3MJY - chains A and B; structure by X-ray diffraction, 1.96 A resolution.

# Chain A (and B)
Molecule: Dihydroorotate dehydrogenase
Source organism: Leishmania major
Notes: EC 1.3.3.1; chain B of this document is another copy of the same molecule, construct and numbering; everything in this record applies to it too
UniProt: Q4QEW7 (Q4QEW7_LEIMA); residue numbers follow UniProt; this construct covers 1-312
Amino-acid sequence (346 residues; each row starts with the number of its first residue; numbers below 1 keep their minus sign (Met-33 is residue -33)):
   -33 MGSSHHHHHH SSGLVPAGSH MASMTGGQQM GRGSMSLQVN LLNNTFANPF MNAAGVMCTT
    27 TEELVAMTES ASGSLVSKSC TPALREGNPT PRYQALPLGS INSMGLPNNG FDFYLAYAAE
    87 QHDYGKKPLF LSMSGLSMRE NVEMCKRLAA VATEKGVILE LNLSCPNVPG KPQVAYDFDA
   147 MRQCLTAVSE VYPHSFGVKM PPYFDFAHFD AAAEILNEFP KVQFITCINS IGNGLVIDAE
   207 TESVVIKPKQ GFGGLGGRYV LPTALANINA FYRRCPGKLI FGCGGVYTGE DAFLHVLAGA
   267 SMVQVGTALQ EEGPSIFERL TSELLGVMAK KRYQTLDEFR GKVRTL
Disordered / not traced: -33 to -2, 131-138
Construct notes: expression tag (-33 to 0)
Ligand contacts:
  - FMN (flavin mononucleotide): Ala19, Ala20, Gly21, Val22, Lys44, Ser45, Tyr59, Ser66, Asn68, Met70, Leu72, Ser98, Asn128, Lys165, Ile194, Asn195, Ser196, Gly222, Gly223, Val226, Cys249, Gly250, Gly251, Val252, Val271, Gly272, Thr273
  - 5-aminoorotic acid (IJZ; 5-amino-2,6-dioxo-1,2,3,6-tetrahydropyrimidine-4-carboxylic acid): Lys44, Asn68, Ser69, Met70, Gly71, Leu72, Pro73, Asn128, Ser130, Asn195, Ser196

# How chain A and chain B interact
Pairs across the interface - 109 pairs, chain A then chain B:
  Pro57(A) with Leu312(B), hydrophobic
  Leu64(A) with Leu64(B), hydrophobic; Arg224(B)
  Tyr142(A) with Asp171(B)
  Phe170(A) with Phe170(B), hydrophobic; Ile197(B), hydrophobic; Gly198(B); Asn199(B), hydrogen bond (backbone-side chain)
  Asp171(A) with Gln139(B); Tyr142(B); Asn199(B)
  Phe172(A) with Asn199(B); Lys215(B); Gln216(B); Phe218(B), hydrophobic
  Phe175(A) with Phe218(B), hydrophobic
  Ile197(A) with Phe170(B), hydrophobic
  Gly198(A) with Phe170(B)
  Asn199(A) with Phe170(B), hydrogen bond (side chain-backbone); Asp171(B); Phe172(B); Ala232(B)
  Gly200(A) with Pro228(B); Ala232(B)
  Leu201(A) with Pro228(B), hydrogen bond (backbone-backbone); Leu231(B); Ala232(B), hydrophobic; Asn235(B)
  Ile203(A) with Leu260(B), hydrophobic; Leu263(B), hydrophobic; Ala264(B), hydrophobic; Val309(B), hydrophobic
  Ala205(A) with Glu256(B); Phe259(B); Leu260(B), hydrophobic; Lys297(B), hydrogen bond (backbone-side chain)
  Glu206(A) with Lys297(B), hydrogen bond (backbone-side chain)
  Thr207(A) with Arg310(B), hydrogen bond (backbone-side chain)
  Glu208(A) with Phe259(B); Leu263(B); Lys297(B), salt bridge; Tyr299(B), hydrogen bond; Val309(B); Arg310(B), hydrogen bond (backbone-backbone)
  Ser209(A) with Val309(B); Arg310(B)
  Val210(A) with Val309(B); Arg310(B), hydrogen bond (backbone-backbone); Thr311(B); Leu312(B), hydrophobic
  Val211(A) with Leu312(B)
  Ile212(A) with Leu312(B)
  Lys213(A) with Leu312(B)
  Lys215(A) with Phe172(B)
  Gln216(A) with Phe172(B); Arg239(B); Thr311(B)
  Phe218(A) with Phe172(B), hydrophobic; Ala232(B); Asn235(B)
  Leu221(A) with Pro228(B), hydrophobic; Thr229(B)
  Arg224(A) with Leu64(B); Tyr225(B)
  Tyr225(A) with Arg224(B); Tyr225(B); Pro228(B)
  Pro228(A) with Gly200(B); Leu201(B), hydrogen bond (backbone-backbone); Leu221(B), hydrophobic; Tyr225(B)
  Thr229(A) with Leu221(B)
  Leu231(A) with Leu201(B)
  Ala232(A) with Asn199(B); Gly200(B); Leu201(B), hydrophobic; Phe218(B)
  Asn235(A) with Leu201(B); Phe218(B)
  Ala236(A) with Phe218(B)
  Arg239(A) with Gln216(B)
  Glu256(A) with Ala205(B); Glu206(B)
  Phe259(A) with Ala205(B); Glu208(B)
  Leu260(A) with Ile203(B); Ala205(B), hydrophobic
  Leu263(A) with Ile203(B), hydrophobic; Glu208(B)
  Ala264(A) with Ile203(B), hydrophobic
  Lys297(A) with Ala205(B), hydrogen bond (side chain-backbone); Glu206(B), hydrogen bond (side chain-backbone); Glu208(B), salt bridge
  Tyr299(A) with Glu208(B), hydrogen bond
  Val309(A) with Ile203(B), hydrophobic; Glu208(B); Ser209(B); Val210(B), hydrophobic
  Arg310(A) with Thr207(B); Glu208(B), hydrogen bond (backbone-backbone); Ser209(B); Val210(B), hydrogen bond (backbone-backbone)
  Thr311(A) with Val210(B); Gln216(B)
  Leu312(A) with Pro57(B), hydrophobic; Val210(B), hydrophobic; Val211(B); Ile212(B); Lys213(B)
Other interface residues (no listed pair), chain A (50 interface residues in all): His174, Val202, Asp204, Lys308
Other interface residues (no listed pair), chain B (51 interface residues in all): His174, Phe175, Val202, Asp204, Ala236, Lys308

# Overview
50 residues of chain A face 51 of chain B across their interface; the contacts include 15 hydrogen bonds and 2
salt bridges. Among the polar pairs are Glu208(A)-Lys297(B), Phe170(A)-Asn199(B) and Ala205(A)-Lys297(B).
Ligands of chain A: flavin mononucleotide and 5-aminoorotic acid.
Chain A and chain B are both Dihydroorotate dehydrogenase (Leishmania major); the structure, Crystal structure
of dihydroorotate dehydrogenase from Leishmania major in complex with 5-Aminoorotic acid, was determined by
X-ray diffraction (same publication as 3MHU).
